6DFK - chains A and B of the 7 polymer chains in the assembly; structure by X-ray diffraction, 3.10 A resolution.

== Chain A (and B) ==
Protein: Subunit of proteaseome activator complex, putative
Source organism: Plasmodium falciparum
Notes: chain B of this document is another copy of the same molecule, construct and numbering; everything in this record applies to it too
Reference sequence: Q8I374 (Q8I374_PLAF7); residues 1-279 here = UniProt positions 1-279
Amino-acid sequence (280 residues; row label = number of the first residue in the row; numbering starts at 0):
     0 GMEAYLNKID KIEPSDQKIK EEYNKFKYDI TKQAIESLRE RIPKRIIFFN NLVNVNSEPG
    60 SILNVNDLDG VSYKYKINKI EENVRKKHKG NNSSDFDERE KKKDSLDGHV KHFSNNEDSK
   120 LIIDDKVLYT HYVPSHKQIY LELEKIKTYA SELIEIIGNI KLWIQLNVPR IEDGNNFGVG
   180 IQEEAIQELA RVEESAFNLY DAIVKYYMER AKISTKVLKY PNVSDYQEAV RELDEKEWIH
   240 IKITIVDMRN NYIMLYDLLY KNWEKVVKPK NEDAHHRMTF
Unresolved in the structure: 0-5, 76-123, 270-279 (chain B: 0-5, 77-109, 271-279)
Construct notes: expression tag (0)

== Chain A / chain B interface ==
Residue-residue contacts (112):
  Arg38(A) - Ile8(B)
  Arg38(A) - Lys10(B)  hydrogen bond (side chain-backbone)
  Arg38(A) - Ile11(B)
  Arg38(A) - Glu12(B)
  Arg38(A) - Pro13(B)
  Arg38(A) - Ser14(B)  hydrogen bond (backbone-backbone)
  Glu39(A) - Ser14(B)  hydrogen bond
  Pro42(A) - Pro13(B)  hydrophobic
  Pro42(A) - Ile18(B)  hydrophobic
  Ile46(A) - Glu21(B)
  Ile46(A) - Tyr22(B)
  Asn49(A) - Phe25(B)
  Val54(A) - Phe25(B)  hydrophobic
  Val54(A) - Asp28(B)
  Val54(A) - Gln32(B)
  Val54(A) - Asn158(B)
  Asn55(A) - Asp28(B)  hydrogen bond
  Asn55(A) - Lys31(B)
  Glu57(A) - Glu154(B)
  Pro58(A) - Arg40(B)
  Pro58(A) - Arg44(B)
  Pro58(A) - Glu151(B)
  Pro58(A) - Glu154(B)
  Gly59(A) - Glu151(B)
  Gly59(A) - Glu154(B)  hydrogen bond (backbone-side chain)
  Ser60(A) - Glu154(B)
  Ile61(A) - Glu154(B)  hydrogen bond (backbone-side chain)
  Leu62(A) - Ser150(B)  hydrogen bond (backbone-side chain)
  Leu62(A) - Ile153(B)  hydrophobic
  Leu62(A) - Glu154(B)  hydrogen bond (backbone-side chain)
  Tyr74(A) - His111(B)
  Tyr128(A) - Asp123(B)
  Tyr128(A) - Lys125(B)  hydrogen bond
  Thr129(A) - Ile122(B)
  Thr129(A) - Asp123(B)  hydrogen bond
  His130(A) - Ile122(B)
  His130(A) - Asp123(B)  hydrogen bond (backbone-side chain)
  His130(A) - Leu127(B)
  Phe176(A) - Ile170(B)  hydrophobic
  Phe176(A) - Glu171(B)
  Phe176(A) - Asp172(B)
  Ile180(A) - Ile170(B)  hydrophobic
  Glu183(A) - Ile170(B)
  Ile212(A) - Met207(B)  hydrophobic
  Leu217(A) - Leu127(B)
  Lys218(A) - Val126(B)
  Lys218(A) - Leu127(B)
  Lys218(A) - Tyr128(B)  hydrogen bond (backbone-backbone)
  Tyr219(A) - Tyr128(B)  hydrophobic
  Tyr219(A) - Thr214(B)
  Tyr219(A) - Lys218(B)  hydrogen bond
  Pro220(A) - Leu127(B)  hydrophobic
  Pro220(A) - Tyr128(B)
  Asn221(A) - His111(B)
  Asn221(A) - Thr129(B)  hydrogen bond (side chain-backbone)
  Asn221(A) - His130(B)
  Asn221(A) - Tyr131(B)
  Asn221(A) - Val132(B)
  Val222(A) - His130(B)
  Val222(A) - Val132(B)
  Val222(A) - Ala210(B)
  Val222(A) - Leu217(B)  hydrophobic
  Ser223(A) - Val132(B)  hydrogen bond (backbone-backbone)
  Ser223(A) - Ser134(B)
  Asp224(A) - Pro133(B)
  Asp224(A) - Ser134(B)
  Asp224(A) - Tyr206(B)
  Asp224(A) - Arg209(B)  salt bridge
  Asp224(A) - Ala210(B)
  Tyr225(A) - Ala210(B)  hydrophobic
  Tyr225(A) - Lys211(B)
  Tyr225(A) - Thr214(B)
  Glu227(A) - Ser134(B)
  Glu227(A) - Tyr206(B)
  Ala228(A) - Val203(B)
  Ala228(A) - Tyr206(B)
  Ala228(A) - Met207(B)  hydrophobic
  Arg230(A) - Tyr139(B)
  Arg230(A) - Glu143(B)  salt bridge
  Arg230(A) - Tyr206(B)
  Glu231(A) - Glu143(B)
  Glu231(A) - Lys146(B)  salt bridge
  Glu231(A) - Ile202(B)
  Glu231(A) - Val203(B)
  Glu231(A) - Tyr206(B)
  Glu234(A) - Lys146(B)  salt bridge
  Lys235(A) - Asp200(B)
  Lys235(A) - Val203(B)
  Ile238(A) - Tyr199(B)
  His239(A) - Phe196(B)
  Ile242(A) - Phe196(B)  hydrophobic
  Arg248(A) - Phe25(B)
  Asn249(A) - Leu161(B)
  Ile252(A) - Tyr22(B)  hydrophobic
  Ile252(A) - Leu165(B)  hydrophobic
  Met253(A) - Gln164(B)
  Tyr255(A) - Ile11(B)  hydrogen bond (side chain-backbone)
  Tyr255(A) - Glu12(B)
  Tyr255(A) - Pro13(B)
  Tyr255(A) - Tyr22(B)
  Asp256(A) - Lys26(B)  salt bridge
  Asp256(A) - Leu165(B)
  Tyr259(A) - Ile11(B)  hydrophobic
  Tyr259(A) - Glu12(B)
  Lys260(A) - Leu165(B)  hydrogen bond (side chain-backbone)
  Lys260(A) - Asn166(B)
  Lys260(A) - Val167(B)  hydrogen bond (side chain-backbone)
  Lys260(A) - Arg169(B)
  Asn261(A) - Arg169(B)
  Asn261(A) - Ile170(B)  hydrogen bond (side chain-backbone)
  Trp262(A) - Asp9(B)
  Trp262(A) - Ile11(B)  hydrophobic
Interface residues without a listed pair, chain A (56 interface residues in all): Leu37, Lys43, Ile45, Ser56, Lys75, Leu127, Leu232
Interface residues without a listed pair, chain B (65 interface residues in all): Ile29, Phe112, Ile155, Pro168, Ser213

== Overview ==
The interface between chain A and chain B involves 56 residues on one side and 65 on the other; the contacts
include 19 hydrogen bonds and 5 salt bridges. Among the polar pairs are Asp224(A)-Arg209(B),
Arg230(A)-Glu143(B) and Glu231(A)-Lys146(B).
Both chains are Subunit of proteaseome activator complex, putative (Plasmodium falciparum). Entry 6DFK
(Crystal structure of the 11S subunit of the Plasmodium falciparum proteasome, PA28) was determined by X-ray
diffraction (same publication as 6MUV, 6MUW and 6MUX).
